PDB entry 8X01 | electron microscopy, 3.01 A resolution | chains D and E of the 5 polymer chains in the assembly

# Chain D (and E)
Name: Phosphoprotein
From: Mumps orthorubulavirus
Notes: chain E of this document is another copy of the same molecule, construct and numbering; everything in this record applies to it too
Reference sequence: C0JJ97 (C0JJ97_9MONO); numbering as in UniProt (aligned over 1-391)
Sequence (391 residues; each row starts with the number of its first residue):
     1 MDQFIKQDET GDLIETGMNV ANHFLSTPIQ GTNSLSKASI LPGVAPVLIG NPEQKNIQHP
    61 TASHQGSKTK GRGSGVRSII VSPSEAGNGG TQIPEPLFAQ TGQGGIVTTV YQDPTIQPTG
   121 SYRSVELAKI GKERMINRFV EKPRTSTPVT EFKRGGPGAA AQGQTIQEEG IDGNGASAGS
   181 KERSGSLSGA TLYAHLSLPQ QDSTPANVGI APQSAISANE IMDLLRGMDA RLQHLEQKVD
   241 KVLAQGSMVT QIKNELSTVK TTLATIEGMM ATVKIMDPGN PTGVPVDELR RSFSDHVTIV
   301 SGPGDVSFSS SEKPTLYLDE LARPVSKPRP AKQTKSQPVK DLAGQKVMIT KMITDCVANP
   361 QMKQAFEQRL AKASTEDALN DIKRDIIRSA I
Not modelled in the structure: 1-217, 268-391 (chain E: 1-217, 272-391)
Curated features (UniProtKB/Swiss-Prot):
  - modified residue: T10 (Phosphothreonine), T16 (Phosphothreonine), T91 (Phosphothreonine), T150 (Phosphothreonine), T165 (Phosphothreonine), S188 (Phosphoserine), T250 (Phosphothreonine), S257 (Phosphoserine), T258 (Phosphothreonine), T282 (Phosphothreonine), S292 (Phosphoserine), S294 (Phosphoserine), T298 (Phosphothreonine), S301 (Phosphoserine), S374 (Phosphoserine), T375 (Phosphothreonine)
  - natural variant: N56 (N56T: In strain: Isolate Jeryl Lynn-CK4)

# How chain D and chain E interact
Pairs across the interface - 20 pairs, chain D then chain E:
  I221(D) - L225(E)  hydrophobic
  I221(D) - D229(E)
  M228(D) - L232(E)  hydrophobic
  R231(D) - L232(E)
  R231(D) - E236(E)  salt bridge
  L235(D) - V239(E)  hydrophobic
  K238(D) - L243(E)
  A244(D) - K253(E)
  Q245(D) - K253(E)
  M248(D) - K253(E)
  M248(D) - L256(E)  hydrophobic
  M248(D) - S257(E)
  Q251(D) - K260(E)  hydrogen bond
  I252(D) - L256(E)  hydrophobic
  E255(D) - V259(E)
  E255(D) - K260(E)
  E255(D) - L263(E)
  T258(D) - E267(E)
  T262(D) - E267(E)  hydrogen bond
  T265(D) - M270(E)
Interface residues without a listed pair, chain D (16 interface residues in all): V242, V259
Interface residues without a listed pair, chain E (16 interface residues in all): M228, G246

# Summary
Chain D and chain E each contribute 16 residues to their interface; the contacts include 2 hydrogen bonds and
1 salt bridge. Among the polar pairs are R231(D)-E236(E), Q251(D)-K260(E) and T262(D)-E267(E).
Both chains are Phosphoprotein (Mumps orthorubulavirus). Entry 8X01 (Structure of the Mumps Virus L Protein
(state2) Bound by Phosphoprotein Tetramer) was determined by electron microscopy together with 8IZL and 8YXM
from the same study.
